7M5N - chains A and D of the 3 polymer chains in the assembly; structure by X-ray diffraction, 3.11 A resolution.

# Chain A
Protein: Proliferating cell nuclear antigen
Organism: Homo sapiens
UniProtKB: P12004 (PCNA_HUMAN); numbering as in UniProt (aligned over 1-259)
Amino-acid sequence (259 residues; each row starts with the number of its first residue):
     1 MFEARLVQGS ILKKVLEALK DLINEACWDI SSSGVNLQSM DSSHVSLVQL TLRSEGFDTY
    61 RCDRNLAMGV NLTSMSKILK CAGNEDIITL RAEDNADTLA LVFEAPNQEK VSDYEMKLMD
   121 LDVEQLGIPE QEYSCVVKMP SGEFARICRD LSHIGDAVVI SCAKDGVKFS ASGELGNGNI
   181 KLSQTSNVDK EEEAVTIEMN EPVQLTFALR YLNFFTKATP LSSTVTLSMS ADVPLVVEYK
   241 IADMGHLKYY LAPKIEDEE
Not modelled in the structure: 255-259
Swiss-Prot annotation at these positions:
  - DNA-binding region: Arg-61 to Lys-80
  - modified residue: Lys-14 (N6-acetyllysine), Lys-77 (N6-acetyllysine), Lys-80 (N6-acetyllysine), Tyr-211 (Phosphotyrosine), Lys-248 (N6-acetyllysine)
  - cross-link (Glycyl lysine isopeptide (Lys-Gly)): Lys-164 (interchain with G-Cter in SUMO2), Lys-254 (interchain with G-Cter in SUMO2)
  - natural variant: Ser-228 (S228I: In ATLD2)
  - mutagenesis: Lys-13 (K13R: Inhibits acetylation, recruitment to DNA damage sites, inducible ubiquitination and protein degradation, DNA replication and repair synthesis efficiencies, but homotrimer formation, nuclear ...), Lys-14 (K14R: Inhibits acetylation, recruitment to DNA damage sites, inducible ubiquitination and protein degradation, DNA replication and repair synthesis efficiencies, but homotrimer formation, nuclear ...), Lys-20 (K20R: Inhibits acetylation, recruitment to DNA damage sites, inducible ubiquitination and protein degradation, DNA replication and repair synthesis efficiencies, but homotrimer formation, nuclear ...), Met-40 (M40A: Complete loss of interaction with UHRF2), Ser-43 to Val-45 (No effect on POLD3-binding. Impairs binding to ALKBH2), Lys-77 (K77A: Inhibits recruitment to DNA damage sites, but nuclear localization is similar as the wild-type; in association with A-80 ...), Lys-80 (K80A: Inhibits recruitment to DNA damage sites, but nuclear localization is similar as the wild-type; in association with A-77 ...), Gln-125 to Ile-128 (Strong decrease in POLD3-binding. Impairs binding to ALKBH2), Ile-128 (I128A: Complete loss of interaction with UHRF2), Lys-164 (K164R: Abolishes ubiquitination. No effect on interaction with SHPRH), Val-188 to Lys-190 (No effect on POLD3-binding. No effect on ALKBH2-binding), Tyr-211 (Y211F: Alters chromatin-associated PCNA stability and its function in DNA replication and repair), 3 further mutagenesis entries in UniProt

# Chain D
Protein: Peptide mimetic (ACE)RQCSMTCFYHSK(NH2) with linker
Amino-acid sequence (14 residues; numbered 1 to 14; the number before each row is that of its first residue):
     1 XRQCSMTCFY HSKX
Not modelled in the structure: 1, 12-14
Modified residues: ACE (acetyl group) at position 1; NH2 (amino group) at position 14
Covalently attached groups: 1,3-dimethylbenzene (8VH) linked to Cys-4, Cys-8

# Chain A / chain D interface
Residue-residue contacts (23):
  Ser-43(A) / Ser-5(D)
  His-44(A) / Ser-5(D)
  His-44(A) / Met-6(D)  hydrogen bond (backbone-backbone)
  Val-45(A) / Gln-3(D)
  Val-45(A) / Met-6(D)
  Gly-127(A) / Tyr-10(D)
  Gly-127(A) / His-11(D)  hydrogen bond (backbone-backbone)
  Pro-129(A) / Tyr-10(D)
  Gln-131(A) / Tyr-10(D)  hydrogen bond
  Tyr-133(A) / Tyr-10(D)  hydrogen bond
  Asp-232(A) / Phe-9(D)
  Pro-234(A) / Met-6(D)  hydrophobic
  Pro-234(A) / Phe-9(D)  hydrophobic
  Pro-234(A) / Tyr-10(D)
  Tyr-250(A) / Met-6(D)  hydrophobic
  Leu-251(A) / Met-6(D)
  Ala-252(A) / Gln-3(D)
  Ala-252(A) / Cys-4(D)
  Ala-252(A) / Met-6(D)
  Ala-252(A) / Phe-9(D)  hydrophobic
  Pro-253(A) / Cys-4(D)  hydrogen bond (backbone-backbone)
  Pro-253(A) / Phe-9(D)
  Lys-254(A) / Arg-2(D)
Other interface residues (no listed pair), chain A (20 interface residues in all): Met-40, Ser-46, Leu-47, Leu-126, Ile-128, Val-233

# In short
Chain A and chain D form an interface of 20 and 8 residues respectively, with 5 hydrogen bonds. Polar pairs
include Gln-131(A)/Tyr-10(D), Tyr-133(A)/Tyr-10(D) and His-44(A)/Met-6(D). From UniProt: 23 mutagenesis sites
on chain A.
Chain A is Proliferating cell nuclear antigen (Homo sapiens) and chain D is Peptide mimetic
(ACE)RQCSMTCFYHSK(NH2) with linker; the structure, PCNA bound to peptide mimetic with linker, was determined
by X-ray diffraction (same publication as 7M5L and 7M5M).
